Entry 8X5N (electron microscopy, 2.80 A resolution); this record covers chains F and C of the 8 polymer chains in the assembly.

[Chain F]
Name: Gabija protein GajB
Organism: Bacillus cereus VD045
Reference sequence: J8HQ06 (GAJB_BACC6); residues 6-499 here correspond to UniProt positions 1-494 (UniProt number = residue number - 5)
Sequence (499 residues; row label = number of the first residue in the row):
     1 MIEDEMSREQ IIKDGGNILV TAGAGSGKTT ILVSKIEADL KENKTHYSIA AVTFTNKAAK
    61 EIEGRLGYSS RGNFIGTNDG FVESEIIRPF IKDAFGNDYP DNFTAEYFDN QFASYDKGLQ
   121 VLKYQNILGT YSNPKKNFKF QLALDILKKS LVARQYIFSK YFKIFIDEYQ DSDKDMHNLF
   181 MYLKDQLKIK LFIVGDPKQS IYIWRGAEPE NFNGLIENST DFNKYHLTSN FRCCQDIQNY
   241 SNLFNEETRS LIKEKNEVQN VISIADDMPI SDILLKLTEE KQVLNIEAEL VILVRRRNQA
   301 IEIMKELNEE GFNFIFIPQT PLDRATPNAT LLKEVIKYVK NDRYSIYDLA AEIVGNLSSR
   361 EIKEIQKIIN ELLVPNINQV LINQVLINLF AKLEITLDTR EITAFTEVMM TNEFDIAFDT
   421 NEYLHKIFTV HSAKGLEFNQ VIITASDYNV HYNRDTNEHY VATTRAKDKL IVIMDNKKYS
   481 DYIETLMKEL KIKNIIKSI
Not modelled in the structure: 201-499
Construct notes: initiating methionine (1); expression tag (2-5)
Swiss-Prot annotation at these positions:
  - binding site (ATP): Ala22 to Thr29
  - site (Interaction with GajA): Val152, Gln155

[Chain C]
Name: Endonuclease GajA
Organism: Bacillus cereus VD045
Notes: EC 3.1.-.-
Reference sequence: J8H9C1 (GAJA_BACC6); residue numbers follow UniProt; this construct covers 1-578
Sequence (578 residues; numbered 1 to 578; the number before each row is that of its first residue):
     1 MKFSNITIKN FRNFEKVNIN LDNKNVIFGM NDIGKTNFLY ALRFLLDKEI RKFGFNKSDY
    61 HKHDTSKKIE IILTLDLSNY EKDEDTKKLI SVVKGARTSA NADVFYIALE SKYDDKELYG
   121 NIILKWGSEL DNLIDIPGRG NINALDNVFK VIYINPLVDL DKLFAQNKKY IFEESQGNES
   181 DEGILNNIKS LTDQVNQQIG EMTIIKGFQQ EITSEYRSLK KEEVSIELKS EMAIKGFFSD
   241 IIPYIKKDGD SNYYPTSGDG RRKMLSYSIY NYLAKKKYED KIVIYLIEEP EISLHRSMQI
   301 ALSKQLFEQS TYKYFFLSTH SPELLYEMDN TRLIRVHSTE KVVCSSHMYN VEEAYGSVKK
   361 KLNKALSSAL FAERVLLIEG PSEKILFEKV LDEVEPEYEL NGGFLLEVGG TYFNHYVCTL
   421 NDLGITHIIK TDNDLKSKKG KKGVYELLGL NRCLNLLGRE NLDEITIDIP EDIKGKKKKE
   481 RLNERKKEIF KQYKNEVGEF LGERIYLSEI DLENDLYSAI GESMKRIFEN EDPVHYLQKS
   541 KLFNMVELVN NLSTKDCFDV FEHEKFACLK ELVGSDRG
Not modelled in the structure: 157-257
Small-molecule neighbours:
  - ATP (adenosine-5'-triphosphate), molecule 1: Arg12, Asn13, Met30, Asn31, Asp32, Ile33, Gly34, Lys35, Thr36, Asn37, Ser58, Asp59, Tyr60, Lys62, His63, Glu289, His320
  - ATP, molecule 2: Gly258, Asp259, Gly260, Ser293
Swiss-Prot annotation at these positions:
  - binding site (ATP): Asp32 to Thr36
  - binding site (a divalent metal cation): Glu379, Glu383, Asp463, Glu464, Glu513
  - site (Interaction with GajB): Lys94, Arg97

[How chain F and chain C interact]
Residue-residue contacts (31):
  Thr45(F) with Asp280(C)
  His46(F) with Glu84(C); Lys87(C); Lys88(C); Ser91(C); Asp280(C)
  Tyr47(F) with Glu84(C), hydrogen bond; Lys87(C)
  Ser84(F) with Lys94(C)
  Glu85(F) with Lys94(C), salt bridge
  Pro89(F) with Lys94(C)
  Phe90(F) with Lys94(C)
  Asp93(F) with Arg97(C); Thr98(C)
  Leu151(F) with Ser99(C)
  Val152(F) with Arg97(C); Thr98(C); Ser99(C)
  Gln155(F) with Tyr80(C), hydrogen bond (backbone-side chain); Ile90(C); Arg97(C), hydrogen bond
  Tyr156(F) with Ile90(C); Ser91(C); Lys94(C)
  Phe158(F) with Tyr80(C); Lys87(C)
  Ser159(F) with Tyr80(C), hydrogen bond; Lys87(C); Ile90(C); Ser91(C)
  Lys160(F) with Ser91(C)
Other interface residues (no listed pair), chain F (17 interface residues in all): Lys44, Arg154
Other interface residues (no listed pair), chain C (14 interface residues in all): Glu81, Gly95, Ala102

[Overview]
17 residues of chain F and 14 residues of chain C are in contact, with 4 hydrogen bonds and 1 salt bridge.
Among the polar pairs are Glu85(F)-Lys94(C), Tyr47(F)-Glu84(C) and Gln155(F)-Tyr80(C). Ligands of chain C:
ATP.
Chain F is Gabija protein GajB and chain C is Endonuclease GajA, both from Bacillus cereus VD045; the
structure, Structure of ATP/Mg2+ bound Gabija GajA-GajB 4:4 complex, was determined by electron microscopy
(same publication as 8JQB, 8JQC, 8WY5 and 8X51).
